Entry 7SUC (X-ray diffraction, 1.90 A resolution); this record covers chains B and b of the 6 polymer chains in the assembly.

== Chain B (and b) ==
Name: Methyl-coenzyme M reductase I subunit beta
Organism: Methanothermobacter marburgensis str. Marburg
Notes: EC 2.8.4.1; chain b of this document is another copy of the same molecule, construct and numbering; everything in this record applies to it too
Reference sequence: P11560 (MCRB_METTM); residue numbers follow UniProt; this construct covers 2-443
Amino-acid sequence (442 residues; numbered 2 to 443; the number before each row is that of its first residue):
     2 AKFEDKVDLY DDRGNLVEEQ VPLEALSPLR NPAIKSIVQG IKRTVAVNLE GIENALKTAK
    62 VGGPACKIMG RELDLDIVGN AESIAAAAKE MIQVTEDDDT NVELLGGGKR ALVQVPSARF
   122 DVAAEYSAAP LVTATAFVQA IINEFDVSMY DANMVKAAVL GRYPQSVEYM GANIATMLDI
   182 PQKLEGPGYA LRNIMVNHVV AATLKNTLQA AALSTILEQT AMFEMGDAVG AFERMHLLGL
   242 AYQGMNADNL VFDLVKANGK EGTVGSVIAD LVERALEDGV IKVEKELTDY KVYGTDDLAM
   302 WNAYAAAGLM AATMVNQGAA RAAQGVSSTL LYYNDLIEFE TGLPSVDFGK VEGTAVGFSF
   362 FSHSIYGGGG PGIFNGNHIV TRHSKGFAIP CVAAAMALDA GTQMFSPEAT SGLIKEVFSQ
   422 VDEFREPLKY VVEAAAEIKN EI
Ligand contacts:
  - 1-thioethanesulfonic acid (COM): Phe361, Ser365, Tyr367
  - factor 430 (F43): Ser365, Ile366, Tyr367
  - Coenzyme B (TP7): Phe361, Phe362, Tyr367, Gly368, Gly369, His379, Ile380, Val381
UniProt features mapped onto this chain:
  - binding site (coenzyme M): Tyr367
  - binding site (coenzyme B): Gly369
From the paper describing this entry:
  - binding site for 1-thioethanesulfonic acid: Tyr367

== How chain B and chain b interact ==
Residue-residue contacts (87; chain B residue first):
  Pro29(B) with Val123(b)
  Leu30(B) with Arg120(b)
  Arg31(B) with Val95(b); Thr96(b)
  Lys36(B) with Asp122(b), salt bridge; Val123(b)
  Val39(B) with Val123(b)
  Gln40(B) with Asp122(b), hydrogen bond (side chain-backbone)
  Lys43(B) with Ala124(b), hydrogen bond (side chain-backbone); Ala125(b), hydrogen bond (side chain-backbone)
  Met92(B) with Val230(b); Gly231(b)
  Val95(B) with Arg31(b)
  Thr96(B) with Arg31(b)
  Arg120(B) with Leu30(b)
  Asp122(B) with Lys36(b); Gln40(b)
  Val123(B) with Pro29(b); Leu30(b), hydrophobic; Lys36(b); Val39(b); Thr221(b)
  Ala124(B) with Lys43(b), hydrogen bond (backbone-side chain); Glu225(b)
  Ala125(B) with Lys43(b), hydrogen bond (backbone-side chain); Glu126(b); Tyr127(b); Ala191(b), hydrophobic; Glu225(b), hydrogen bond (backbone-side chain)
  Glu126(B) with Ala125(b); Glu126(b); Leu185(b); Pro188(b); Gly189(b), hydrogen bond (side chain-backbone); Glu225(b), hydrogen bond (backbone-side chain)
  Tyr127(B) with Ala125(b)
  Ser128(B) with Pro188(b); Gly189(b)
  Ala129(B) with Glu225(b)
  Leu132(B) with Pro188(b); Met226(b)
  Val133(B) with Phe224(b); Gly227(b)
  Thr136(B) with Gly227(b); Val230(b)
  Gln140(B) with Val230(b), hydrogen bond (side chain-backbone); Gly231(b); Ala232(b), hydrogen bond (side chain-backbone)
  Tyr164(B) with Gly187(b); Pro188(b)
  Tyr170(B) with Pro188(b)
  Gln183(B) with Gln183(b); Leu185(b), hydrogen bond (side chain-backbone); Glu186(b); Gly187(b); Pro188(b)
  Leu185(B) with Glu126(b); Gln183(b), hydrogen bond (backbone-side chain)
  Glu186(B) with Gln183(b)
  Gly187(B) with Tyr164(b); Gln183(b)
  Pro188(B) with Glu126(b); Ser128(b); Leu132(b); Tyr164(b); Tyr170(b); Ile181(b), hydrophobic; Gln183(b)
  Gly189(B) with Glu126(b), hydrogen bond (backbone-side chain); Ser128(b)
  Ala191(B) with Ala125(b), hydrophobic
  Thr221(B) with Val123(b)
  Phe224(B) with Val133(b)
  Glu225(B) with Ala124(b); Ala125(b), hydrogen bond (side chain-backbone); Glu126(b), hydrogen bond (side chain-backbone); Ala129(b); Leu132(b)
  Met226(B) with Leu132(b)
  Gly227(B) with Thr136(b)
  Val230(B) with Met92(b); Thr136(b); Gln140(b), hydrogen bond (backbone-side chain)
  Gly231(B) with Met92(b); Gln140(b)
  Ala232(B) with Gln140(b), hydrogen bond (backbone-side chain)
  Phe233(B) with Gln140(b)
Also at the interface, not in a pair above, chain B (46 interface residues in all): Glu91, Ile181, Pro182, Tyr190, Leu192
Also at the interface, not in a pair above, chain b (46 interface residues in all): Lys3, Pro182, Tyr190, Leu192, Phe233

== In short ==
The chain B/chain b interface involves 46 residues from each chain; the contacts include 17 hydrogen bonds and
1 salt bridge. Polar pairs include Lys36(B)-Asp122(b), Gln40(B)-Asp122(b) and Lys43(B)-Ala124(b). Ligands of
chain B: Coenzyme B, 1-thioethanesulfonic acid and factor 430. The paper reports a binding site for
1-thioethanesulfonic acid at Tyr367(B).
Chain B and chain b are both Methyl-coenzyme M reductase I subunit beta (Methanothermobacter marburgensis str.
Marburg); the structure, XFEL Serial Crystallography Reveals the Room Temperature Structure of Methyl-Coenzyme
M Reductase, was determined by X-ray diffraction (same publication as 7SXM).
